PDB entry 8PP7 | electron microscopy, 2.91 A resolution | chains B and I of the 14 polymer chains in the assembly

[Chain B]
Name: Histone H4
Organism: Drosophila melanogaster
Reference sequence: A0A0B4KFZ9 (A0A0B4KFZ9_DROME); residues 1-102 here correspond to UniProt positions 2-103 (UniProt number = residue number + 1)
Sequence (104 residues; numbered -1 to 102; the number before each row is that of its first residue; numbers below 1 keep their minus sign (Met-1 is residue -1)):
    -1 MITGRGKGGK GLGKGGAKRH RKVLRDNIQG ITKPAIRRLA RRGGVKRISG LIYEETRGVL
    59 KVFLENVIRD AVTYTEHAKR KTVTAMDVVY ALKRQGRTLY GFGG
Disordered / not traced: -1 to 20, 102
Differences from the reference sequence: insertion (0)

[Chain I]
Molecule: 248-nt DNA strand
Organism: Homo sapiens
Sequence (248 nucleotides; numbered -113 to 210; 76 numbers in that range are skipped by the numbering (no residue carries them; nothing is unmodelled there); the number before each row is that of its first residue; numbers below 1 keep their minus sign (DA-113 is residue -113)):
  -113 ATATCTCGGG CTTATGTGAT GGACCCTATA CGCGGCGGAC CTGGAGAATC CCGGTGCCGA
   -53 GGCCGCTCAA TTGGTCGTAG ACAGCTCTAG CACCGCTTAA ACGCACGTAC GCGCTGTCCC
     7 C
    84 CGCGTTTTAA CCGCCAAGGG GATTACTCCC TAGTCTCCAG GCACGTGTCA GATATATACA
   144 TCCTGTGTAT GTATTGAACA GCGACTCGGG ATATCTCTAG AGTCGACCTG CAGGCATGCA
   204 AGCTTGG
Disordered / not traced: -113 to -76, 154-210

[How chain B and chain I interact]
Contacting residue pairs (11):
  Arg35(B) - DC84(I)  salt bridge to the phosphate
  Arg45(B) - DC7(I)  sugar contact
  Arg45(B) - DC84(I)  phosphate contact
  Ile46(B) - DC7(I)  sugar contact
  Ile46(B) - DC84(I)  hydrogen bond to the phosphate
  Ser47(B) - DC7(I)  hydrogen bond to the phosphate
  Gly48(B) - DC7(I)  hydrogen bond to the phosphate
  Arg78(B) - DG104(I)  phosphate contact
  Lys79(B) - DG103(I)  salt bridge to the phosphate
  Lys79(B) - DG104(I)  phosphate contact
  Thr80(B) - DG104(I)  hydrogen bond to the phosphate
Also at the interface, not in a pair above, chain B (9 interface residues in all): Lys77

[Overview]
9 residues of chain B face 4 of chain I across their interface; the contacts include 4 hydrogen bonds and 2
salt bridges. Polar pairs include Ile46(B)-DC84(I), Ser47(B)-DC7(I) and Gly48(B)-DC7(I).
Here chain B is Histone H4 (Drosophila melanogaster) and chain I is a 248-nt DNA strand (Homo sapiens). Entry
8PP7 (human RYBP-PRC1 bound to mononucleosome) was determined by electron microscopy.
